6AGB - chains A and K of the 11 polymer chains in the assembly; structure by electron microscopy, 3.48 A resolution.

Chain A:
Molecule: Ribonuclease P RNA
Organism: Saccharomyces cerevisiae (strain ATCC 204508 / S288c)
Sequence (369 nucleotides; numbered 1 to 369; the number before each row is that of its first residue):
     1 GUGGAACAGUGGUAAUUCCUACGAUUAAGAAACCUGUUUACAGAAGGAUC
    51 CCCACCUAUGGGCGGGUUAUCAGAUAUUAUCAGGUGGGAAAUUCGGUGGA
   101 ACACAGUGGAGCCUUGUCCUCCGGGUUAAUGUCGCUUUUGGCAUUGGCCC
   151 CUGCUCCUGAGAGAAGAAAUAUACUGGGGAACCAGUCUUUACCGACCGUU
   201 GUUAUCAGAAAUUCACGGAGUUCGGCCUAGGUCGGACUCCGAUGGGAACG
   251 GCAACGGUUGUUCCGUUUGACUUGUCGCCCGCUACGGCGUGAGCGUCAAG
   301 GUCUGUUGAGUGCAAUCGUAGGACGUCAUUAGUGGCGAACCCGAUACCGA
   351 UUACUGCUGCUGUUCCAGC

Chain K:
Molecule: Ribonuclease P protein subunit RPR2
Organism: Saccharomyces cerevisiae (strain ATCC 204508 / S288c)
Notes: EC 3.1.26.5
Reference sequence: P40571 (RPR2_YEAST); residue numbers follow UniProt; this construct covers 1-144
Sequence (144 residues; each row starts with the number of its first residue):
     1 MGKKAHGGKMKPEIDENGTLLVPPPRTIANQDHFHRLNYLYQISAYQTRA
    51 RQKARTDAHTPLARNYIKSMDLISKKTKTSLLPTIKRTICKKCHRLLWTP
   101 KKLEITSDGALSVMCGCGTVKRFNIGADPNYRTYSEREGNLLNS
Not modelled in the structure: 1-16
Metal / ion sites: Zn2+: Cys90, Cys115, Cys117
UniProt features mapped onto this chain:
  - binding site (Zn(2+)): Cys90, Cys93, Cys115, Cys117

Chain A / chain K interface:
Pairs across the interface - 17 pairs, chain A then chain K:
  G177(A) - Lys68(K)  salt bridge to the phosphate
  G208(A) - Tyr131(K)  sugar contact
  G208(A) - Arg137(K)  salt bridge to the phosphate
  C240(A) - Arg122(K)  phosphate contact
  G241(A) - Arg122(K)  phosphate contact
  G241(A) - Asn124(K)  hydrogen bond to the sugar
  A242(A) - Phe123(K)  sugar contact
  A242(A) - Asn124(K)  hydrogen bond to the base
  A242(A) - Asp128(K)  base contact
  A242(A) - Tyr131(K)  base contact
  A242(A) - Thr133(K)  sugar contact
  U243(A) - Pro83(K)  phosphate contact
  G244(A) - Leu81(K)  phosphate contact
  G244(A) - Lys86(K)  phosphate contact
  G245(A) - Thr79(K)  phosphate contact
  G245(A) - Lys86(K)  salt bridge to the phosphate
  G246(A) - Lys91(K)  salt bridge to the phosphate
Other interface residues (no listed pair), chain A (12 interface residues in all): C206, A207, A209
Other interface residues (no listed pair), chain K (18 interface residues in all): Ser80, Leu82, Arg87, Ile125, Tyr134

Summary:
12 residues of chain A face 18 of chain K across their interface; the contacts include 2 hydrogen bonds and 4
salt bridges. Among the polar pairs are A242(A)-Asn124(K), G241(A)-Asn124(K) and G177(A)-Lys68(K). Curated
annotation (UniProt) lists 4 Zn2+-binding residues on chain K.
Here chain A is Ribonuclease P RNA and chain K is Ribonuclease P protein subunit RPR2, both from Saccharomyces
cerevisiae (strain ATCC 204508 / S288c). Entry 6AGB (Cryo-EM structure of yeast Ribonuclease P) was determined
by electron microscopy, deposited together with 6AH3.
